2C04 - chain A; structure by X-ray diffraction, 1.15 A resolution.

[Chain A]
Protein: Signal recognition particle protein
From: Thermus aquaticus
Notes: fragment: ng, residues 1-296
UniProtKB: O07347 (SRP54_THEAQ); residues 2-297 here correspond to UniProt positions 1-296 (UniProt number = residue number - 1)
Amino-acid sequence (297 residues; row label = number of the first residue in the row):
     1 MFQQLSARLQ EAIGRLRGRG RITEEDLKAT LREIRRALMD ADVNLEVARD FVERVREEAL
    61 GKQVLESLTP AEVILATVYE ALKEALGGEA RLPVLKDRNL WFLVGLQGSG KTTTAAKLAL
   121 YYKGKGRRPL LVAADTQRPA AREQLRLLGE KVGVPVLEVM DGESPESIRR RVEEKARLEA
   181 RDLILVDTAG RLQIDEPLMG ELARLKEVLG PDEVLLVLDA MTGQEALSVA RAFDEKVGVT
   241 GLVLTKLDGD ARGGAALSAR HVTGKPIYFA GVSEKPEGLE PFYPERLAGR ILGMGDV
Small-molecule neighbours: GMP-PCP (GCP; phosphomethylphosphonic acid guanylate ester): Leu106, Gln107, Gly108, Ser109, Gly110, Lys111, Thr112, Thr113, Thr114, Lys117, Gln144, Asp187, Ala189, Gly190, Thr245, Lys246, Asp248, Gly271, Val272, Ser273, Glu274, Gly278
From the paper describing this entry:
  - conformationally variable residues (loop rearrangement): Gln107

[Overview]
Bound to chain A: GMP-PCP. The paper reports conformational variability at Gln107.
Chain A is Signal recognition particle protein (Thermus aquaticus); the structure, GMPPCP complex of SRP
GTPase Ffh NG Domain at ultra-high resolution, was determined by X-ray diffraction together with 2C03 from the
same study.
